8Q01 - chains M and r of the 7 polymer chains in the assembly; structure by electron microscopy, 3.58 A resolution.

[Chain M]
Molecule: Tail terminator protein
From: Staphylococcus phage 812
UniProt: A1YTN9 (A1YTN9_9CAUD); residue numbers follow UniProt; this construct covers 1-278
Chain sequence (278 residues; each row starts with the number of its first residue):
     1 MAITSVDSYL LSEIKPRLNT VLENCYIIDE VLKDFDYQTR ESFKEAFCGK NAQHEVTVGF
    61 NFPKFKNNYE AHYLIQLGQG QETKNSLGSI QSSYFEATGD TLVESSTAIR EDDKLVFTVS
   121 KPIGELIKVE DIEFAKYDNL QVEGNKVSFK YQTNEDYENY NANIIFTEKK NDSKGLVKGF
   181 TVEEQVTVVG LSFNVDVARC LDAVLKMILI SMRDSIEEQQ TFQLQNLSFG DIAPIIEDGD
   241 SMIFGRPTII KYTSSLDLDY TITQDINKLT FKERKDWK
Disordered / not traced: 1

[Chain r]
Molecule: Tail sheath protein
From: Staphylococcus phage 812
UniProt: A0A0U1WZ79 (A0A0U1WZ79_9CAUD); residues 1-587 here = UniProt positions 1-587
Chain sequence (587 residues; numbered 1 to 587; the number before each row is that of its first residue):
     1 MAVEPFPRRP ITRPHASIEV DTSGIGGSAG SSEKVFCLIG QAEGGEPNTV YELRNYSQAK
    61 RLFRSGELLD AIELAWGSNP NYTAGRILAM RIEDAKPASA EIGGLKITSK IYGNVANNIQ
   121 VGLEKNTLSD SLRLRVIFQD DRFNEVYDNI GNIFTIKYKG EEANATFSVE HDEETQKASR
   181 LVLKVGDQEV KSYDLTGGAY DYTNAIITDI NQLPDFEAKL SPFGDKNLES SKLDKIENAN
   241 IKDKAVYVKA VFGDLEKQTA YNGIVSFEQL NAEGEVPSNV EVEAGEESAT VTATSPIKTI
   301 EPFELTKLKG GTNGEPPATW ADKLDKFAHE GGYYIVPLSS KQSVHAEVAS FVKERSDAGE
   361 PMRAIVGGGF NESKEQLFGR QASLSNPRVS LVANSGTFVM DDGRKNHVPA YMVAVALGGL
   421 ASGLEIGESI TFKPLRVSSL DQIYESIDLD ELNENGIISI EFVRNRTNTF FRIVDDVTTF
   481 NDKSDPVKAE MAVGEANDFL VSELKVQLED QFIGTRTINT SASIIKDFIQ SYLGRKKRDN
   541 EIQDFPAEDV QVIVEGNEAR ISMTVYPIRS FKKISVSLVY KQQTLQA
Disordered / not traced: 1-507, 537-544, 572-587

[How chain M and chain r interact]
Residue-residue contacts - 22 pairs, chain M then chain r:
  D131(M) - A522(r)
  D131(M) - V552(r)
  D131(M) - I553(r)
  D131(M) - V554(r)  hydrogen bond (backbone-backbone)
  I132(M) - V552(r)
  I132(M) - I553(r)  hydrophobic
  E133(M) - S523(r)  hydrogen bond
  E133(M) - Q551(r)
  E133(M) - V552(r)  hydrogen bond (backbone-backbone)
  F134(M) - K526(r)
  A135(M) - E548(r)
  A135(M) - V550(r)
  K136(M) - E548(r)  hydrogen bond (backbone-backbone)
  Y137(M) - T564(r)
  D138(M) - Q551(r)
  N154(M) - Q551(r)  hydrogen bond
  D156(M) - R560(r)  salt bridge
  Y157(M) - I553(r)
  Y157(M) - E555(r)
  Y157(M) - R560(r)  hydrogen bond
  Y160(M) - V554(r)  hydrogen bond (side chain-backbone)
  Y160(M) - E555(r)
Other interface residues (no listed pair), chain M (13 interface residues in all): F149
Other interface residues (no listed pair), chain r (13 interface residues in all): D549

[Overview]
Chain M and chain r each contribute 13 residues to their interface, with 7 hydrogen bonds and 1 salt bridge.
Polar pairs include D156(M)-R560(r), E133(M)-S523(r) and N154(M)-Q551(r).
Here chain M is Tail terminator protein and chain r is Tail sheath protein, both from Staphylococcus phage
812. Entry 8Q01 (Neck of phage 812 after tail contraction (C6)) was determined by electron microscopy together
with 8Q1I, 8Q7D, 8QEK, 8QEM, 8QJE, 8QKH, 8R5G and 8R69 from the same study.
